PDB entry 8TXM | X-ray diffraction, 3.25 A resolution | chains B and L of the 4 polymer chains in the assembly

== Chain B ==
Name: Hemagglutinin
Source organism: Influenza A virus (strain swl A/California/04/2009 H1N1)
Notes: fragment: HA2 subdomain
Reference sequence: A0A1D5AKA4 (A0A1D5AKA4_9INFA); residues 1-173 here correspond to UniProt positions 322-494 (UniProt number = residue number + 321)
Chain sequence (173 residues; each row starts with the number of its first residue):
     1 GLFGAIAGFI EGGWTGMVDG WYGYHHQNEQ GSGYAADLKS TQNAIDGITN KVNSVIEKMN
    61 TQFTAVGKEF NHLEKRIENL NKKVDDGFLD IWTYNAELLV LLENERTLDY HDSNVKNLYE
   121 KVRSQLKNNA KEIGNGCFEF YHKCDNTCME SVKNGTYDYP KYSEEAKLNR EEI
Disulfides: Cys144-Cys148

== Chain L ==
Name: GC_w13_B, Fab light chain
Source organism: Homo sapiens
Notes: antibody fragment or engineered binder
Chain sequence (214 residues; each row starts with the number of its first residue):
     1 DDIQMTQSPS SLSASVGDRV IITCRANQSI GGYLNWYQQK PGKAPNLLIF TASTLQSGVP
    61 SRFSGGGSGT DFTLTISSLQ PEDFATYYCQ QNYNTPRTFG QGTKVDIKRT VAAPSVFIFP
   121 PSDEQLKSGT ASVVCLLNNF YPREAKVQWK VDNALQSGNS QESVTEQDSK DSTYSLSSTL
   181 TLSKADYEKH KVYACEVTHQ GLSSPVTKSF NRGE
Disulfides: Cys24-Cys89, Cys135-Cys195
Covalent attachments: N-acetylglucosamine (NAG) linked to Asn27

== Interface between chain B and chain L ==
Pairs across the interface (5; chain B residue first):
  Leu38(B) with Tyr93(L)
  Lys39(B) with Tyr33(L)
  Gln42(B) with Tyr33(L); Asn92(L), hydrogen bond (side chain-backbone); Arg97(L)
Also at the interface, not in a pair above, chain B (5 interface residues in all): Asn43, Asn154

== Overview ==
The interface between chain B and chain L involves 5 residues on one side and 4 on the other; the contacts
include 1 hydrogen bond. Its one hydrogen-bonded contact is Gln42(B)-Asn92(L). N-acetylglucosamine is
covalently linked to Asn27(L).
Here chain B is Hemagglutinin (Influenza A virus (strain swl A/California/04/2009 H1N1)) and chain L is
GC_w13_B, Fab light chain (Homo sapiens). Entry 8TXM (Crystal structure of 05.GC.w13.02 Fab in complex with H1
HA from A/California/04/2009(H1N1)) was determined by X-ray diffraction (same publication as 8TXP, 8TXT, 8TY7
and 8U44).
